Entry 6MU4 (X-ray diffraction, 1.62 A resolution); this record covers chains A and T of the 3 polymer chains in the assembly.

Chain A:
Name: DNA polymerase I
From: Geobacillus stearothermophilus
Notes: EC 2.7.7.7
Reference sequence: E1C9K5 (E1C9K5_GEOSE); residues 300-876 here correspond to UniProt positions 4-580 (UniProt number = residue number - 296)
Amino-acid sequence (577 residues; numbered 300 to 876; the number before each row is that of its first residue):
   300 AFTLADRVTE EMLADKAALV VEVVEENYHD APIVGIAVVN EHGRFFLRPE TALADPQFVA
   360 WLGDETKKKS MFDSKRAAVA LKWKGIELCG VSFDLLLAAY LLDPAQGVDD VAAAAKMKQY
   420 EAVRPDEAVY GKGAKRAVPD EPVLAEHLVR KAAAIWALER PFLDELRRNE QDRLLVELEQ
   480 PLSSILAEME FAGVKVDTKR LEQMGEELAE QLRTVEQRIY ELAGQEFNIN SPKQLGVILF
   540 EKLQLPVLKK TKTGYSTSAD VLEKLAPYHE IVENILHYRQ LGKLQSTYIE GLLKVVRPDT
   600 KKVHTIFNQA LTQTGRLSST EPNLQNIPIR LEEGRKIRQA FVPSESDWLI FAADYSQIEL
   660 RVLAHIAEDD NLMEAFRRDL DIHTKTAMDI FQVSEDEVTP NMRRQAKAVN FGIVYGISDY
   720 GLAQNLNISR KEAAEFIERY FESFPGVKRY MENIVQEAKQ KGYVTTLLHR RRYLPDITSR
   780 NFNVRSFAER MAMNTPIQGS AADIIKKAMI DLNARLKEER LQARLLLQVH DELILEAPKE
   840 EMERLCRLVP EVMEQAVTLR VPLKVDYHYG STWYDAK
Differences from the reference sequence: conflict Thr550 (Ser254 in E1C9K5)
Metal / ion sites: Mg2+ near Glu658 (its only coordinating residue here)
Reported in the primary citation:
  - binding site for the 11-nt DNA strand: Tyr714
  - binding site for Fana (5'-d(p*(uf2)p*(a5l)p*(cfl)p*(gfl)p*(uf2)p*(gfl)p*(a5l)p*(uf2)p*(cfl)p*(gfl)p*(cfl))-3') (chain T): Gly590, Asn607, Ser617

Chain T:
Molecule: Fana (5'-d(p*(uf2)p*(a5l)p*(cfl)p*(gfl)p*(uf2)p*(gfl)p*(a5l)p*(uf2)p*(cfl)p*(gfl)p*(cfl))-3')
Sequence (13 nucleotides; each row starts with the number of its first residue):
     4 XXXXXXXXXX XXX
Modified positions: GFL (2-amino-9-(2-deoxy-2-fluoro-5-O-phosphono-beta-D-arabinofuranosyl)-1,9-dihydro-6H-purin-6-one) at position 4, UF2 (1-(2-deoxy-2-fluoro-5-O-phosphono-beta-D-arabinofuranosyl)pyrimidine-2,4(1H,3H)-dione) at position 5, A5L (9-(2-deoxy-2-fluoro-5-O-phosphono-beta-D-arabinofuranosyl)-9H-purin-6-amine) at position 6, CFL (4-amino-1-(2-deoxy-2-fluoro-5-O-phosphono-beta-D-arabinofuranosyl)pyrimidin-2(1H)-one) at position 7, GFL (2-amino-9-(2-deoxy-2-fluoro-5-O-phosphono-beta-D-arabinofuranosyl)-1,9-dihydro-6H-purin-6-one) at position 8, UF2 (1-(2-deoxy-2-fluoro-5-O-phosphono-beta-D-arabinofuranosyl)pyrimidine-2,4(1H,3H)-dione) at position 9, GFL (2-amino-9-(2-deoxy-2-fluoro-5-O-phosphono-beta-D-arabinofuranosyl)-1,9-dihydro-6H-purin-6-one) at position 10, A5L (9-(2-deoxy-2-fluoro-5-O-phosphono-beta-D-arabinofuranosyl)-9H-purin-6-amine) at position 11, UF2 (1-(2-deoxy-2-fluoro-5-O-phosphono-beta-D-arabinofuranosyl)pyrimidine-2,4(1H,3H)-dione) at position 12, CFL (4-amino-1-(2-deoxy-2-fluoro-5-O-phosphono-beta-D-arabinofuranosyl)pyrimidin-2(1H)-one) at position 13, GFL (2-amino-9-(2-deoxy-2-fluoro-5-O-phosphono-beta-D-arabinofuranosyl)-1,9-dihydro-6H-purin-6-one) at position 14, CFL (4-amino-1-(2-deoxy-2-fluoro-5-O-phosphono-beta-D-arabinofuranosyl)pyrimidin-2(1H)-one) at position 15, A5L (9-(2-deoxy-2-fluoro-5-O-phosphono-beta-D-arabinofuranosyl)-9H-purin-6-amine) at position 16

How chain A and chain T interact:
Contacting residue pairs - 27 pairs, chain A then chain T:
  Asn527(A) with UF2_12(T), base contact
  Asn529(A) with A5L_11(T), phosphate contact; UF2_12(T), sugar contact
  Ser530(A) with UF2_12(T), hydrogen bond to the phosphate; CFL_13(T), base contact
  Gln533(A) with CFL_13(T), base contact
  Lys582(A) with GFL_8(T), base contact
  Ser585(A) with GFL_10(T), phosphate contact; A5L_11(T), hydrogen bond to the phosphate
  Thr586(A) with GFL_10(T), sugar contact
  Gly590(A) with GFL_10(T), base contact
  Lys593(A) with GFL_10(T), base contact
  Leu610(A) with CFL_7(T), phosphate contact; GFL_8(T), base contact
  Ser617(A) with CFL_7(T), phosphate contact; GFL_8(T), base contact
  Thr619(A) with GFL_8(T), phosphate contact; UF2_9(T), base contact
  Glu620(A) with UF2_9(T), base contact
  Asn622(A) with GFL_8(T), sugar contact; UF2_9(T), base contact
  Asn625(A) with GFL_8(T), base contact
  Ile716(A) with GFL_4(T), base contact
  Ser717(A) with GFL_4(T), base contact
  Gly720(A) with GFL_4(T), base contact
  Phe786(A) with UF2_5(T), sugar contact
  Arg789(A) with GFL_4(T), base contact
Interface residues without a listed pair, chain A (25 interface residues in all): Glu589, Asn607, Ser618, Pro621, Tyr719

In short:
25 residues of chain A and 9 residues of chain T are in contact; the contacts include 2 hydrogen bonds. Polar
pairs include Ser530(A)-UF2_12(T) and Ser585(A)-A5L_11(T). From the paper: a binding site for Fana
(5'-d(p*(uf2)p*(a5l)p*(cfl)p*(gfl)p*(uf2)p*(gfl)p*(a5l)p*(uf2)p*(cfl)p*(gfl)p*(cfl))-3') (chain T) at
Gly590(A), Asn607(A) and Ser617(A); a binding site for the 11-nt DNA strand at Tyr714(A).
Here chain A is DNA polymerase I (Geobacillus stearothermophilus) and chain T is Fana
(5'-d(p*(uf2)p*(a5l)p*(cfl)p*(gfl)p*(uf2)p*(gfl)p*(a5l)p*(uf2)p*(cfl)p*(gfl)p*(cfl))-3'). Entry 6MU4 (Bst DNA
polymerase I FANA/DNA binary complex) was determined by X-ray diffraction (same publication as 6MU5).
